Entry 1ITB (X-ray diffraction, 2.50 A resolution); this record covers chains A and B.

[Chain A]
Protein: Interleukin-1 beta
From: Homo sapiens
Reference sequence: P01584 (IL1B_HUMAN); residues 1-153 here correspond to UniProt positions 117-269 (UniProt number = residue number + 116)
Sequence (153 residues; row label = number of the first residue in the row):
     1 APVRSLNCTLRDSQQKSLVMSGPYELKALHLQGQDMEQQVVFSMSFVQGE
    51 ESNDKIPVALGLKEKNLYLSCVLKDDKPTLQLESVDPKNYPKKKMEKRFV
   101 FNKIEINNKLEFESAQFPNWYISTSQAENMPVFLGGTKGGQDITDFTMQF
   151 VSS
UniProt features mapped onto this chain:
  - motif: Phe112 to Ser125 (Involved in interaction with TMED10 C-terminus)
  - site: Arg4 (Involved in receptor binding), Lys55 (Important for interaction with integrin), Lys63 (Important for interaction with integrin), Lys65 (Important for interaction with integrin), Lys74 (Important for interaction with integrin), Lys88 (Important for interaction with integrin)

[Chain B]
Protein: Type 1 interleukin-1 receptor
From: Homo sapiens
Notes: fragment: extracellular domain
Reference sequence: P14778 (IL1R1_HUMAN); residues 1-315 here correspond to UniProt positions 18-332 (UniProt number = residue number + 17)
Sequence (315 residues; row label = number of the first residue in the row):
     1 LEADKCKEREEKIILVSSANEIDVRPCPLNPNEHKGTITWYKDDSKTPVS
    51 TEQASRIHQHKEKLWFVPAKVEDSGHYYCVVRNSSYCLRIKISAKFVENE
   101 PNLCYNAQAIFKQKLPVAGDGGLVCPYMEFFKNENNELPKLQWYKDCKPL
   151 LLDNIHFSGVKDRLIVMNVAEKHRGNYTCHASYTYLGKQYPITRVIEFIT
   201 LEENKPTRPVIVSPANETMEVDLGSQIQLICNVTGQLSDIAYWKWNGSVI
   251 DEDDPVLGEDYYSVENPANKRRSTLITVLNISEIESRFYKHPFTCFAKNT
   301 HGIDAAYIQLIYPVT
Not modelled in the structure: 1-5
Disulfide bonds: Cys6-Cys87, Cys27-Cys79, Cys104-Cys147, Cys125-Cys179, Cys231-Cys295
UniProt features mapped onto this chain:
  - glycosylation (N-linked (GlcNAc...) asparagine): Asn83, Asn176, Asn216, Asn232, Asn246, Asn280

[Interface between chain A and chain B]
Pairs across the interface (65; chain A residue first):
  Ala1(A) with Asp260(B), hydrogen bond (backbone-side chain); Tyr261(B), hydrogen bond (backbone-backbone)
  Pro2(A) with Tyr261(B)
  Arg4(A) with Leu237(B), hydrogen bond (side chain-backbone); Asp239(B), hydrogen bond (side chain-backbone); Ser263(B), hydrogen bond; Leu275(B)
  Leu6(A) with Leu237(B); Ser238(B)
  Arg11(A) with Lys114(B)
  Ser13(A) with Arg163(B)
  Gln14(A) with Val124(B); Asp162(B); Arg163(B), hydrogen bond
  Gln15(A) with Gln113(B); Lys114(B), hydrogen bond (side chain-backbone); Leu115(B); Gly122(B), hydrogen bond (side chain-backbone)
  Glu25(A) with Asn30(B); Pro31(B)
  Lys27(A) with Glu11(B), salt bridge
  His30(A) with Phe111(B); Gln113(B); Val124(B); Pro126(B); Tyr127(B)
  Leu31(A) with Phe111(B); Lys112(B)
  Gln32(A) with Ile14(B); Leu15(B); Val16(B), hydrogen bond (side chain-backbone); Ala109(B); Ile110(B); Phe111(B)
  Gly33(A) with Ile110(B), hydrogen bond (backbone-backbone); Lys112(B), hydrogen bond (backbone-side chain)
  Gln34(A) with Ile14(B); Gln108(B)
  Asp35(A) with Ile13(B); Ile14(B)
  Gln38(A) with Lys12(B)
  Phe46(A) with Ile240(B), hydrophobic
  Gln48(A) with Val249(B); Tyr261(B)
  Glu51(A) with Tyr242(B); Lys298(B), salt bridge
  Asn53(A) with Ile303(B)
  Lys92(A) with Glu252(B)
  Lys93(A) with Ile250(B), hydrogen bond (side chain-backbone); Glu252(B), hydrogen bond (backbone-side chain); Glu259(B), salt bridge; Tyr261(B)
  Lys94(A) with Ile250(B); Asp251(B); Glu252(B), hydrogen bond (backbone-side chain)
  Lys103(A) with Thr300(B)
  Glu105(A) with Thr300(B), hydrogen bond
  Asn108(A) with Asn204(B), hydrogen bond
  Ala127(A) with Glu129(B)
  Glu128(A) with Tyr127(B), hydrogen bond (side chain-backbone); Glu129(B), hydrogen bond (backbone-side chain)
  Asn129(A) with Glu11(B)
  Gln149(A) with Leu201(B)
  Phe150(A) with Ser238(B)
  Ser152(A) with Glu265(B)
Other interface residues (no listed pair), chain A (38 interface residues in all): Val3, Leu29, Met36, Lys55, Ile56
Other interface residues (no listed pair), chain B (49 interface residues in all): Pro28, Leu123, Tyr262, Asn299, His301, Gly302

[Summary]
38 residues of chain A face 49 of chain B across their interface, with 18 hydrogen bonds and 3 salt bridges.
Among the polar pairs are Lys27(A)-Glu11(B), Glu51(A)-Lys298(B) and Lys93(A)-Glu259(B).
Chain A is Interleukin-1 beta and chain B is Type 1 interleukin-1 receptor, both from Homo sapiens; the
structure, Type-1 interleukin-1 receptor complexed with interleukin-1 beta, was determined by X-ray
diffraction.
